Entry 1O6F (X-ray diffraction, 1.60 A resolution); this record covers chain A.

[Chain A]
Protein: Prolyl endopeptidase
Source organism: Sus scrofa
Notes: EC 3.4.21.26
UniProtKB: P23687 (PPCE_PIG); numbering as in UniProt (aligned over 1-710)
Sequence (710 residues; each row starts with the number of its first residue):
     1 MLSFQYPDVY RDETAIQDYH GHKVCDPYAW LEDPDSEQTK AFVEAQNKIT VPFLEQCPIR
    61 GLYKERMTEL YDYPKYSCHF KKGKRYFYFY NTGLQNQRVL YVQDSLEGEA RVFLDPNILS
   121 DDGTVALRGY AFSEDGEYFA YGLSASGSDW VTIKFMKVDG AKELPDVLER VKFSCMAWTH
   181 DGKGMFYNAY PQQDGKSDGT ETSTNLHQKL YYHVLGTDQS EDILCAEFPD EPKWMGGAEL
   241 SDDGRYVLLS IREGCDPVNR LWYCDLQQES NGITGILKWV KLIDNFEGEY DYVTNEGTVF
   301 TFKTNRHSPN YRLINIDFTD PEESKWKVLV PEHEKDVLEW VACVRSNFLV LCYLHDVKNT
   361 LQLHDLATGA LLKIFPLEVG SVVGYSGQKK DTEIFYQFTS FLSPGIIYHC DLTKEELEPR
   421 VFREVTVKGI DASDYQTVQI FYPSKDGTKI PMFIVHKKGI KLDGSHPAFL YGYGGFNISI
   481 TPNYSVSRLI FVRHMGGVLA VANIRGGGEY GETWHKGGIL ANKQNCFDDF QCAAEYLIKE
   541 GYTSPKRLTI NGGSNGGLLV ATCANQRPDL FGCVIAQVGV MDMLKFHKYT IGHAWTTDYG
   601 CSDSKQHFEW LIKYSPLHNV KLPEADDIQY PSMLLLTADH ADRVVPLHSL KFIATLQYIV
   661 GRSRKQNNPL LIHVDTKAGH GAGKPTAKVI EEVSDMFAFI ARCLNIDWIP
Construct notes: engineered mutation A641 (Asp in P23687)
Small-molecule neighbours: glycine / proline / succinic acid: F173, M235, C255, Y473, F476, S554, N555, V580, I591, A594, W595, Y599, R643, V644, H680
UniProt features mapped onto this chain:
  - active site (Charge relay system): S554, H680
  - modified residue: M1 (N-acetylmethionine), K157 (N6-acetyllysine)
What the authors report for this chain:
  - catalytic residues: S554, H680 (citing earlier work)
  - mutagenesis - D641A: unchanged catalytic activity on Z-Gly-Pro-4-nitrophenyl ester
  - mutagenesis - S554A: abolished catalytic activity (citing earlier work)
  - contacts within the chain: V644-H680 (water-mediated contact)
  - mutagenesis - D641A: decreased catalytic activity on octapeptide

[Summary]
Ligands of chain A: glycine / proline / succinic acid. UniProt lists active-site residues S554 and H680. The
paper reports catalytic residues S554 and H680; S554A abolishes catalytic activity.
Chain A is Prolyl endopeptidase (Sus scrofa); the structure, Prolyl oligopeptidase from porcine brain, D641A
mutant with bound peptide ligand suc-gly-pro, was determined by X-ray diffraction, deposited together with
1O6G.
